8U9R - chains A and T of the 14 polymer chains in the assembly; structure by X-ray diffraction, 3.34 A resolution.

== Chain A ==
Name: DNA-directed RNA polymerase II subunit RPB1
From: Saccharomyces cerevisiae
Notes: EC 2.7.7.6
Reference sequence: P04050 (RPB1_YEAST); residues 1-1733 here = UniProt positions 1-1733
Chain sequence (1733 residues; numbered 1 to 1733; the number before each row is that of its first residue):
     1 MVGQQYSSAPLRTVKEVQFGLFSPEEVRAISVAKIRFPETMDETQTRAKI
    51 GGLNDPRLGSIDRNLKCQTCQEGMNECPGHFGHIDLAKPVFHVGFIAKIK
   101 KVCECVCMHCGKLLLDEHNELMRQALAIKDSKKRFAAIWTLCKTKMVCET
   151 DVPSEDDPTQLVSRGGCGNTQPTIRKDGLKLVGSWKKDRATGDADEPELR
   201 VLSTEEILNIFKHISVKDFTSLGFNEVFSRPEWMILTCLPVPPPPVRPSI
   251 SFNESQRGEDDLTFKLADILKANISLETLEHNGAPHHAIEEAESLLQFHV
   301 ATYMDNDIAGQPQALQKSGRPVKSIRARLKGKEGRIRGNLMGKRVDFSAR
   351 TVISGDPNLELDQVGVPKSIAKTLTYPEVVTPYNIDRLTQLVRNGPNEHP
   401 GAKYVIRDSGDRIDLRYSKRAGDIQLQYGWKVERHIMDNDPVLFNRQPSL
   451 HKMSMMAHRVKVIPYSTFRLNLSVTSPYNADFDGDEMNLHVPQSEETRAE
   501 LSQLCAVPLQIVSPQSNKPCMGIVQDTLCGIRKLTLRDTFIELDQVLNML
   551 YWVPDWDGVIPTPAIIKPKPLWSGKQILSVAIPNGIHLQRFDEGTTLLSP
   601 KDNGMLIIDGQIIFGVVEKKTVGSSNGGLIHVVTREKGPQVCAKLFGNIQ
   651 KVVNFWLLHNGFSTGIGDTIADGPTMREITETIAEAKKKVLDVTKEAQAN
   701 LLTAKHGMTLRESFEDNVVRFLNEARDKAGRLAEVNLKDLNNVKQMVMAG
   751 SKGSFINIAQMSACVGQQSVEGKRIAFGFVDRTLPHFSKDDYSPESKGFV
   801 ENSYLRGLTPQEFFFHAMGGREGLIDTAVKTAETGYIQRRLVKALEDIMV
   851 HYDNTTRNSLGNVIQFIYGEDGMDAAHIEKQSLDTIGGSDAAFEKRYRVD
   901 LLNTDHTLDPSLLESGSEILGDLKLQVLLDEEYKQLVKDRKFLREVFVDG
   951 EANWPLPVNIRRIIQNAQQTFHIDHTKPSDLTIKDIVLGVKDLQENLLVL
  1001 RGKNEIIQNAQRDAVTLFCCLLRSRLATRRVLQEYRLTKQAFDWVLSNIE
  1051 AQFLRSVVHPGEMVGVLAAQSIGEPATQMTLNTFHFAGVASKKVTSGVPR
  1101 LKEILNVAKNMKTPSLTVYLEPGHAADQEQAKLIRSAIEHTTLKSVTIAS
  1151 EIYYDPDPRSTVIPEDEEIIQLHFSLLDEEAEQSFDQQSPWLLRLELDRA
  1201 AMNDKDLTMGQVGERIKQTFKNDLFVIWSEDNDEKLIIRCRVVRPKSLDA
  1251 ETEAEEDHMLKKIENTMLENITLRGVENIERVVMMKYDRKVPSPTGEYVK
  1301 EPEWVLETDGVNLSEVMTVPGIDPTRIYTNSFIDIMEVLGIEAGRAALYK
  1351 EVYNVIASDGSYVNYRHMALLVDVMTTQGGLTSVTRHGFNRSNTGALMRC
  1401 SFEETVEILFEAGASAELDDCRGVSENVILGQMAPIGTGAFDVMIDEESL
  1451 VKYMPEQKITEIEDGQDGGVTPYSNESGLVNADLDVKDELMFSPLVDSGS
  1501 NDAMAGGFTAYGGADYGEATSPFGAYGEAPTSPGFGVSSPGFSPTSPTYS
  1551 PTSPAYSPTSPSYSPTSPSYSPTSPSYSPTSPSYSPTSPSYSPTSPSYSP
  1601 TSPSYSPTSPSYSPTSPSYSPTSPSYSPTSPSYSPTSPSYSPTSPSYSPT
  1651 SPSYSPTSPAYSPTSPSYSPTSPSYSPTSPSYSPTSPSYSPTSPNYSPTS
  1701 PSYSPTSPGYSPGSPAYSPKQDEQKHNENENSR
Not modelled in the structure: 1-2, 154-162, 166, 187-197, 253-255, 319-320, 336, 1157-1160, 1173-1186, 1244-1254, 1455-1733
Ion coordination: Zn2+ site 1: Cys67, Cys70, Cys77, His80; Zn2+ site 2 near Cys167 (its only coordinating residue here); Mg2+ site 1: Asp481, Asp483, Asp485 (together with ATP); Mg2+ site 2: Asp481, Asp483 (together with ATP)
Residues lining bound ligands: ATP (adenosine-5'-triphosphate): Arg446, Pro448, Asn479, Asp481, Asp483, Asp485, Thr827, Gln1078, Leu1081, Phe1084, His1085
UniProt features mapped onto this chain:
  - region: Pro248 to Asp260 (Lid loop), Asn306 to Lys323 (Rudder loop), Pro810 to Glu822 (Bridging helix)
  - binding site (Zn(2+)): Cys67, Cys70, Cys77, His80, Cys107, Cys110, Cys148, Cys167
  - binding site (Mg(2+)): Asp481, Asp483, Asp485
  - modified residue: Thr1471 (Phosphothreonine)
  - cross-link (Glycyl lysine isopeptide (Lys-Gly)): Lys695 (interchain with G-Cter in ubiquitin), Lys1246 (interchain with G-Cter in ubiquitin), Lys1350 (interchain with G-Cter in ubiquitin)
  - natural variant: Ser1653 to Pro1659 (deletion: In strain: A364A)
  - mutagenesis: Lys1246 (K1246R: Impairs ubiquitination during transcription stress)
Reported in the primary citation:
  - Mg2+ coordination: Asp481, Asp483, Asp485
  - binding site for ATP: Arg446, Asn479, Gln1078, Leu1081, Phe1084, His1085
  - specificity-determining residues: Arg446
  - contacts within the chain: Thr834-Thr1077 (hydrogen bond)

== Chain T ==
Molecule: 14-nt DNA strand
Sequence (14 nucleotides; row label = number of the first residue in the row):
    14 CACGTCCCTCTCGA

== How chain A and chain T interact ==
Pairs across the interface - 21 pairs, chain A then chain T:
  Lys330(A) with DC16(T), salt bridge to the phosphate
  Lys332(A) with DC19(T), salt bridge to the phosphate; DC20(T), salt bridge to the phosphate
  Arg337(A) with DG17(T), salt bridge to the phosphate; DC19(T), salt bridge to the phosphate
  Arg344(A) with DC21(T), salt bridge to the phosphate
  Arg350(A) with DC20(T), sugar contact; DC21(T), hydrogen bond to the sugar
  Gln447(A) with DC20(T), hydrogen bond to the phosphate
  Pro448(A) with DC19(T), base contact
  Thr831(A) with DT18(T), hydrogen bond to the base
  Ala832(A) with DG17(T), phosphate contact; DT18(T), phosphate contact
  Gly835(A) with DT18(T), sugar contact
  Tyr836(A) with DC16(T), sugar contact; DT18(T), sugar contact
  Arg839(A) with DG17(T), salt bridge to the phosphate
  Arg1386(A) with DA15(T), hydrogen bond to the base; DC16(T), base contact
  Glu1403(A) with DC16(T), phosphate contact
  Glu1404(A) with DC16(T), hydrogen bond to the phosphate
Interface residues without a listed pair, chain A (16 interface residues in all): Thr1077

== Summary ==
16 residues of chain A and 7 residues of chain T are in contact, with 5 hydrogen bonds and 7 salt bridges.
Among the polar pairs are Thr831(A)-DT18(T), Arg1386(A)-DA15(T) and Arg350(A)-DC21(T). Chain A binds ATP. From
the paper: a binding site for ATP at Arg446(A), Asn479(A) and Gln1078(A) among others; Mg2+ coordination by
Asp481(A), Asp483(A) and Asp485(A).
Here chain A is DNA-directed RNA polymerase II subunit RPB1 (Saccharomyces cerevisiae) and chain T is a 14-nt
DNA strand. Entry 8U9R (Structural basis of transcription: RNA polymerase II substrate binding and metal
coordination using a free-electron laser) was determined by X-ray diffraction, deposited together with 9BVT,
9BW0 and 8U9X.
